8BYD - chains A and B; structure by X-ray diffraction, 1.60 A resolution.

== Chain A ==
Name: 14-3-3 protein sigma
From: Homo sapiens
Reference sequence: P31947 (1433S_HUMAN); residue numbers follow UniProt; this construct covers 1-231
Sequence (236 residues; numbered -4 to 231; the number before each row is that of its first residue; numbers below 1 keep their minus sign (Gly-4 is residue -4)):
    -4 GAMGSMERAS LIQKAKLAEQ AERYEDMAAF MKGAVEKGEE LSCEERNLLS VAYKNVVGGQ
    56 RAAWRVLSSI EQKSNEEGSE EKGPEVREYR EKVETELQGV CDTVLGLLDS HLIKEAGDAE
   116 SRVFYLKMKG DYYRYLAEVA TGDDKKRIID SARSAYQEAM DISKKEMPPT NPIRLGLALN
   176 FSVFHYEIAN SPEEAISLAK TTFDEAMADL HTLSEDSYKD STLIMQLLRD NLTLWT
Sequence notes: expression tag (-4 to 0)
Small-molecule neighbours: S7I (N-[3-(5-carbamimidoylthiophen-3-yl)phenyl]-1-(4-chloranylphenoxy)cyclopentane-1-carboxamide): Glu14, Glu39, Asn42, Leu43, Val46, Phe119, Lys122, Pro167, Ile168, Gly171, Leu218, Ile219
UniProt features mapped onto this chain:
  - site (Interaction with phosphoserine on interacting protein): Arg56, Arg129
  - modified residue (Phosphoserine): Ser5, Ser74

== Chain B ==
Name: ERalpha peptide
Sequence (5 residues; numbered 591 to 595; the number before each row is that of its first residue):
   591 FPATV
Modified / non-standard residues: Thr594 (phosphothreonine; TPO)

== Interface between chain A and chain B ==
Residue-residue contacts (20):
  Lys49(A) - Thr594(B)
  Lys49(A) - Val595(B)  hydrogen bond (side chain-backbone)
  Arg56(A) - Thr594(B)
  Arg60(A) - Phe591(B)
  Lys122(A) - Val595(B)  hydrogen bond (side chain-backbone)
  Arg129(A) - Thr594(B)
  Tyr130(A) - Thr594(B)
  Gly171(A) - Val595(B)
  Leu174(A) - Ala593(B)
  Leu174(A) - Thr594(B)
  Leu174(A) - Val595(B)  hydrophobic
  Asn175(A) - Thr594(B)
  Asn175(A) - Val595(B)  hydrogen bond (side chain-backbone)
  Val178(A) - Pro592(B)  hydrophobic
  Val178(A) - Ala593(B)
  Val178(A) - Thr594(B)
  Leu222(A) - Val595(B)  hydrophobic
  Asn226(A) - Pro592(B)
  Asn226(A) - Ala593(B)  hydrogen bond (side chain-backbone)
  Trp230(A) - Pro592(B)  hydrophobic
Also at the interface, not in a pair above, chain A (16 interface residues in all): Asp126, Glu182, Leu229

== Overview ==
Chain A and chain B form an interface of 16 and 5 residues respectively, with 4 hydrogen bonds. Polar contacts
include Lys49(A)-Val595(B), Lys122(A)-Val595(B) and Asn175(A)-Val595(B). Ligands of chain A: compound S7I.
Here chain A is 14-3-3 protein sigma (Homo sapiens) and chain B is ERalpha peptide. Entry 8BYD
(fragment-linked stabilizer for ERa - 14-3-3 interactions (1075288)) was determined by X-ray diffraction,
deposited together with 8BWJ, 8BWX, 8BWZ, 8BX0, 8BX3, 8BX4 and 24 further entries.
